PDB entry 2NTG | X-ray diffraction, 1.40 A resolution | chain A

# Chain A
Name: Lysozyme
From: Enterobacteria phage T4
Notes: EC 3.2.1.17
Reference sequence: P00720 (LYS_BPT4); residue numbers follow UniProt; this construct covers 1-164
Chain sequence (164 residues; each row starts with the number of its first residue):
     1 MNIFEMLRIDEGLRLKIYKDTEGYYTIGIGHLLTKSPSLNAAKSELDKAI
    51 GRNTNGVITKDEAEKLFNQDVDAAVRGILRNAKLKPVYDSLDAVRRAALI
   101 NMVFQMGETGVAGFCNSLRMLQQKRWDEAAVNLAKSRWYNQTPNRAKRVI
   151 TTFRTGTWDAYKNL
Construct notes: engineered mutation T54 (Cys in P00720), A97 (Cys in P00720), C115 (Thr in P00720)
Swiss-Prot annotation at these positions:
  - active site (Proton donor/acceptor): E11, D20
  - binding site (substrate): L32, F104, S117, N132
  - mutagenesis: E11 (E11A/F/H/M/N: Complete loss of enzymatic activity; E11N: Loss of 84% of enzymatic activity; E11Q: Complete loss of activity), D20 (D20A/N/S/T: Complete loss of enzymatic activity; D20C: Nearly no effet on specific enzymatic activity; D20E/Q: Loss of 99% of enzymatic activity), T26 (T26E: Complete loss of activity at neutral pH; covalently bound substrate; T26H: Facilitates transglycosylation more effectively than hydrolysis; covalently bound substrate), G30 (G30A: Almost complete loss of enzymatic activity; G30F: Almost complete loss of enzymatic activity. The enzyme is destabilized by 1.5 kcal/mol), S117 (S117F: 10-fold decrease in enzymatic activity; S117I: 500-fold decrease in enzymatic activity; S117V: 50-fold decrease in enzymatic activity), N132 (N132I: 5-fold decrease in enzymatic activity; N132M/F: 2-fold decrease in enzymatic activity)
Glycans and other covalent adducts: compound R7A linked to C115
Reported in the primary citation:
  - binding site for the ligand R7A: N116, R119

# Summary
Compound R7A is covalently linked to C115. From UniProt: active-site residues E11 and D20, 4 substrate-binding
residues and 6 mutagenesis sites. From the paper: a binding site for the ligand R7A at N116 and R119.
Chain A is Lysozyme (Enterobacteria phage T4); the structure, Structure of Spin-labeled T4 Lysozyme Mutant
T115R7, was determined by X-ray diffraction (same publication as 2IGC, 2NTH, 2OU8 and 2OU9).
